Entry 6F5E (X-ray diffraction, 2.70 A resolution); this record covers chains B and C of the 3 polymer chains in the assembly.

Chain B:
Molecule: Mitogen-activated protein kinase 8
Organism: Homo sapiens
Notes: EC 2.7.11.24
UniProt: P45983 (MK08_HUMAN), isoform P45983-2; residue numbers follow UniProt; this construct covers 2-363
Chain sequence (373 residues; numbered -9 to 363; the number before each row is that of its first residue; numbers below 1 keep their minus sign (Met-9 is residue -9)):
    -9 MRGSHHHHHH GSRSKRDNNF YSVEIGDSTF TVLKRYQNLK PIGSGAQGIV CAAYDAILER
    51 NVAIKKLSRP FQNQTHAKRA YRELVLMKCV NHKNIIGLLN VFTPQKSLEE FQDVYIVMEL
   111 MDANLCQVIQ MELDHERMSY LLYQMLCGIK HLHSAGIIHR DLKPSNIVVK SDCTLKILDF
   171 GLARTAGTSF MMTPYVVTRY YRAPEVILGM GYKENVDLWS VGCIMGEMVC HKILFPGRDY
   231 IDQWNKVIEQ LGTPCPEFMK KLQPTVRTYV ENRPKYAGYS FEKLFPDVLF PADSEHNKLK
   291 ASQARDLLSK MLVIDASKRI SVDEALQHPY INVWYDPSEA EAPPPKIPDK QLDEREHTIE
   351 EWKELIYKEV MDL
Unresolved in the structure: -9 to 6, 33-38, 182-185, 363
Construct notes: initiating methionine (-9); expression tag (-8 to 1)
Curated features (UniProtKB/Swiss-Prot):
  - motif: Thr183 to Tyr185 (TXY)
  - active site: Asp151 (Proton acceptor)
  - binding site (ATP): Ile32 to Val40, Lys55
  - modified residue: Cys116 (S-nitrosocysteine), Thr183 (Phosphothreonine), Tyr185 (Phosphotyrosine)
  - natural variant: Gly171 (G171S: In a renal clear cell carcinoma sample), Gly177 (G177R: In a glioblastoma multiforme sample)
  - mutagenesis: Lys55 (K55D: Abolished protein kinase activity), Thr183 (T183A: Phosphorylation blocked), Tyr185 (Y185F: Phosphorylation blocked)

Chain C:
Molecule: C-Jun-amino-terminal kinase-interacting protein 1
UniProt: Q9WVI9 (JIP1_MOUSE); residue numbers follow UniProt; this construct covers 153-163
Chain sequence (11 residues; each row starts with the number of its first residue):
   153 RPKRPTTLNL F
Unresolved in the structure: 153

Chain B / chain C interface:
Residue-residue contacts (32; chain B residue first):
  Asp112(B) - Leu162(C)
  Gln117(B) - Leu162(C)
  Gln117(B) - Phe163(C)  hydrogen bond (side chain-backbone)
  Met121(B) - Asn161(C)
  Met121(B) - Leu162(C)  hydrophobic
  Glu126(B) - Pro154(C)
  Glu126(B) - Lys155(C)
  Glu126(B) - Pro157(C)
  Arg127(B) - Pro157(C)
  Arg127(B) - Thr159(C)  hydrogen bond (side chain-backbone)
  Arg127(B) - Leu160(C)
  Tyr130(B) - Arg156(C)
  Tyr130(B) - Pro157(C)
  Tyr133(B) - Arg156(C)
  Lys160(B) - Leu160(C)
  Lys160(B) - Leu162(C)
  Ser161(B) - Thr159(C)
  Ser161(B) - Leu160(C)  hydrogen bond (backbone-backbone)
  Ser161(B) - Leu162(C)
  Asp162(B) - Pro157(C)
  Asp162(B) - Thr158(C)
  Asp162(B) - Thr159(C)
  Cys163(B) - Pro157(C)
  Cys163(B) - Thr159(C)
  Cys163(B) - Leu160(C)  hydrophobic
  Val323(B) - Pro154(C)  hydrophobic
  Trp324(B) - Pro154(C)
  Trp324(B) - Lys155(C)
  Trp324(B) - Arg156(C)  hydrogen bond (backbone-side chain)
  Trp324(B) - Pro157(C)
  Asp326(B) - Arg156(C)
  Glu329(B) - Arg156(C)  salt bridge
Other interface residues (no listed pair), chain B (19 interface residues in all): Ala113, Val118, Leu123, Val159

In short:
The interface between chain B and chain C involves 19 residues on one side and 10 on the other; the contacts
include 4 hydrogen bonds and 1 salt bridge. Polar contacts include Glu329(B)-Arg156(C), Gln117(B)-Phe163(C)
and Arg127(B)-Thr159(C).
Chain B is Mitogen-activated protein kinase 8 (Homo sapiens) and chain C is C-Jun-amino-terminal
kinase-interacting protein 1; the structure, Crystal structure of DARPin-DARPin rigid fusion, variant
DD_D12_10_47 in complex JNK1a1 and JIP1 peptide, was determined by X-ray diffraction.
